PDB entry 7W73 | electron microscopy, 6.40 A resolution (low resolution: residue-level contacts below are approximate; hydrogen-bond / salt-bridge calls are withheld) | chains B and C of the 3 polymer chains in the assembly

== Chain B (and C) ==
Name: Spike glycoprotein
Organism: Porcine epidemic diarrhea virus
Notes: chain C of this document is another copy of the same molecule, construct and numbering; everything in this record applies to it too
UniProt: A0A1Y0DD46 (A0A1Y0DD46_9ALPC); numbering as in UniProt (aligned over 1-1386)
Sequence (1386 residues; numbered 1 to 1386; the number before each row is that of its first residue):
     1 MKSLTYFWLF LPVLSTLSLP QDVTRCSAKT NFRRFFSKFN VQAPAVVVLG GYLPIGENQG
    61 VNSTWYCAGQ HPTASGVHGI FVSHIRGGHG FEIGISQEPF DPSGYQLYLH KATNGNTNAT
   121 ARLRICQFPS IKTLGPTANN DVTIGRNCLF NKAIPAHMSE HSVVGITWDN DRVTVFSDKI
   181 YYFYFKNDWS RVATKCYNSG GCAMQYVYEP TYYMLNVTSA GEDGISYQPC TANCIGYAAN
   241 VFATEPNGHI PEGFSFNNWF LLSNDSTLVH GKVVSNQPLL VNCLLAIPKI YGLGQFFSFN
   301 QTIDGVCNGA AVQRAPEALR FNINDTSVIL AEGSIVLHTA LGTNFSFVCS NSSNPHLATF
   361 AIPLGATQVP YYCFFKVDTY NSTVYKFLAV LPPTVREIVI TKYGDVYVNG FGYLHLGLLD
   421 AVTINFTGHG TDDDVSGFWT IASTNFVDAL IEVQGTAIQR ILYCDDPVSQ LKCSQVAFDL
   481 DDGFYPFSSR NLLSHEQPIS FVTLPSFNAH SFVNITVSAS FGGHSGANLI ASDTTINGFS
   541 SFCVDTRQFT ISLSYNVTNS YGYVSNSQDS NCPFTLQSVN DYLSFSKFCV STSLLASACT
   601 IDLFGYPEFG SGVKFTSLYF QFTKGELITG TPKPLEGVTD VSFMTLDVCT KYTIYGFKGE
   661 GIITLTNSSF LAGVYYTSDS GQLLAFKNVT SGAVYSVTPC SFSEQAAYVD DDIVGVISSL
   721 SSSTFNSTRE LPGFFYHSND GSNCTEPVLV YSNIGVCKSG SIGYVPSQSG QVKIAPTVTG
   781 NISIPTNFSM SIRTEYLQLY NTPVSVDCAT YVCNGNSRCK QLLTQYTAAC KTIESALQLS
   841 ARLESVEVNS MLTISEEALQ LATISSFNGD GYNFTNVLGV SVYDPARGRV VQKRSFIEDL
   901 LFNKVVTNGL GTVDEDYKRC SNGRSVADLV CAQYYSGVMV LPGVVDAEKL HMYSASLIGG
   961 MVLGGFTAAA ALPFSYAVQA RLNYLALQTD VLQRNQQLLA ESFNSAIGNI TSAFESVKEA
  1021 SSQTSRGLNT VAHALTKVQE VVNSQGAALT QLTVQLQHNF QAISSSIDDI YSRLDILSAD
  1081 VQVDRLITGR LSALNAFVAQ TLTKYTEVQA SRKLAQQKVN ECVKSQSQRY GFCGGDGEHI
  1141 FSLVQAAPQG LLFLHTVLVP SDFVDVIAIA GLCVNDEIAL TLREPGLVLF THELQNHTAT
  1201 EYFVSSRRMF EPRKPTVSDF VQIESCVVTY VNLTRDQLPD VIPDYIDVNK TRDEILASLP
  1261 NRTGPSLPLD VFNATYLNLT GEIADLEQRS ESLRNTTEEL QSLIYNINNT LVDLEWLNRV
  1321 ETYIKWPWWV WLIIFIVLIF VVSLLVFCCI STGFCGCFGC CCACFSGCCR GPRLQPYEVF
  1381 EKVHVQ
Unresolved in the structure: 1-30, 1255-1386
Disulfides: Cys126-Cys148, Cys230-Cys234, Cys283-Cys307, Cys349-Cys373, Cys464-Cys473, Cys543-Cys589, Cys572-Cys599, Cys649-Cys700, Cys744-Cys757, Cys808-Cys830, Cys920-Cys931, Cys1122-Cys1133, Cys1173-Cys1226
Covalent attachments: N-acetylglucosamine (NAG) linked to Asn118, Asn300, Asn344, Asn351, Asn381, Asn425, Asn514, Asn556, Asn667, Asn688, Asn726, Asn781, Asn787, Asn1009, Asn1232, Asn1249; glycan linked to Asn216, Asn264, Asn324, Asn743, Asn873
What the authors report for this chain:
  - post-translational modification sites: Asn324

== Interface between chain B and chain C ==
Contacting residue pairs (88):
  Ser474(B) - Lys831(C)
  Gln475(B) - Lys831(C)
  Val476(B) - Lys831(C)
  Phe484(B) - Gln838(C)
  Phe484(B) - Arg842(C)
  Tyr485(B) - Gln838(C)
  Pro486(B) - Glu834(C)
  Phe507(B) - Ile362(C)
  Phe507(B) - Tyr372(C)
  Phe507(B) - Phe387(C)
  Pro573(B) - Arg1073(C)
  Phe574(B) - Arg1073(C)
  Leu594(B) - Phe604(C)
  Leu594(B) - Lys614(C)
  Leu595(B) - Phe604(C)
  Ala596(B) - Asp569(C)
  Ala596(B) - Phe604(C)
  Thr639(B) - Gly365(C)
  Lys658(B) - Asp1068(C)
  Lys658(B) - Asp1069(C)
  Lys658(B) - Ser1072(C)
  Leu665(B) - Arg924(C)
  Thr666(B) - Arg924(C)
  Thr666(B) - Ser925(C)
  Asn667(B) - Arg924(C)
  Phe670(B) - Gly455(C)
  Phe670(B) - Thr456(C)
  Leu671(B) - Phe260(C)
  Leu671(B) - Arg396(C)
  Leu671(B) - Thr456(C)
  Ala672(B) - Arg396(C)
  Gly673(B) - Thr267(C)
  Gly673(B) - Phe411(C)
  Tyr675(B) - Asp265(C)
  Tyr675(B) - Ser266(C)
  Tyr675(B) - Thr267(C)
  Tyr676(B) - Thr267(C)
  Asp679(B) - Gln1057(C)
  Ser680(B) - Leu1056(C)
  Ser680(B) - Gln1057(C)
  Gly681(B) - Gln1057(C)
  Leu684(B) - Ala927(C)
  Thr690(B) - Pro393(C)
  Thr698(B) - Tyr935(C)
  Pro699(B) - Tyr935(C)
  Ser703(B) - Tyr934(C)
  Ser718(B) - Lys918(C)
  Ser719(B) - Lys918(C)
  Ser719(B) - Ser921(C)
  Leu720(B) - Ser921(C)
  Glu730(B) - Lys918(C)
  Gly733(B) - Asp916(C)
  Gly733(B) - Tyr917(C)
  Phe734(B) - Lys918(C)
  Phe735(B) - Lys918(C)
  Val750(B) - Arg842(C)
  Tyr751(B) - Arg842(C)
  Tyr751(B) - Leu941(C)
  Tyr751(B) - Pro942(C)
  Tyr751(B) - Gly943(C)
  Tyr751(B) - Val944(C)
  Ser752(B) - Val944(C)
  Ser767(B) - Ile854(C)
  Gln768(B) - Leu852(C)
  Gln768(B) - Thr853(C)
  Gln768(B) - Ile854(C)
  Ser769(B) - Thr853(C)
  Ser769(B) - Ile854(C)
  Gly770(B) - Thr853(C)
  Gly770(B) - Ile854(C)
  Val772(B) - Phe966(C)
  Ile774(B) - Leu963(C)
  Ile774(B) - Gly964(C)
  Val778(B) - Gln979(C)
  Val778(B) - Ala980(C)
  Asn781(B) - Gly965(C)
  Ser783(B) - Phe966(C)
  Arg1026(B) - Val846(C)
  Leu1028(B) - Ser850(C)
  Tyr1130(B) - Lys1124(C)
  Phe1163(B) - Phe966(C)
  Leu1182(B) - Leu987(C)
  Pro1185(B) - Tyr984(C)
  Glu1224(B) - Thr989(C)
  Ser1225(B) - Thr989(C)
  Ser1225(B) - Val991(C)
  Val1227(B) - Val991(C)
  Val1227(B) - Gln993(C)
Interface residues without a listed pair, chain B (78 interface residues in all): Ser488, Ser506, Asn508, Arg547, Ser578, Gly659, Ser668, Val674, Thr677, Val689, Phe702, Ala775, Pro776, Thr779, Gly1131, Arg1183, Val1221, Tyr1230, Val1248
Interface residues without a listed pair, chain C (67 interface residues in all): Asn257, Val269, Leu388, Asp807, Thr810, Ser845, Val926, Lys949, Tyr976, Gln1126, Ile1246

== Summary ==
78 residues of chain B face 67 of chain C across their interface. Covalently linked N-acetylglucosamine: at
Asn118(B), Asn300(B), Asn344(B), Asn351(B), Asn381(B) and Asn425(B) and 10 more. From the paper: a
modification site at Asn324(B).
Chain B and chain C are both Spike glycoprotein (Porcine epidemic diarrhea virus); the structure, Cryo-EM map
of PEDV S protein with one protomer in the D0-up conformation while the other ..., was determined by electron
microscopy (same publication as 7W6M, 7Y6S, 7Y6T, 7Y6U and 7Y6V).
